3T1Y - chains A and Q of the 23 polymer chains in the assembly; structure by X-ray diffraction, 2.80 A resolution.

[Chain A]
Molecule: 16S rRNA
Source organism: Thermus thermophilus
Sequence (1513 nucleotides; each row starts with the number of its first residue; note: 4 numbers in that range are skipped by the numbering (no residue carries them; nothing is unmodelled there)):
     5 UGGAGAGUUUGAUCCUGGCUCAGGGUGAACGCUGGCGGCGUGCCUAAGAC
    55 AUGCAAGUCGUGCGGGCCGCGGGGUUUUACUCCGUGGUCAGCGGCGGACG
   105 GGUGAGUAACGCGUGGGUGACCUACCCGGAAGAGGGGGACAACCCGGGGA
   155 AACUCGGGCUAAUCCCCCAUGUGGACCCGCCCCUUGGGGUGUGUCCAAAG
   205 GGCUUUGCCCGCUUCCGGAUGGGCCCGCGUCCCAUCAGCUAGUUGGUGGG
   255 GUAAUGGCCCACCAAGGCGACGACGGGUAGCCGGUCUGAGAGGAUGGCCG
   305 GCCACAGGGGCACUGAGACACGGGCCCCACUCCUACGGGAGGCAGCAGUU
   355 AGGAAUCUUCCGCAAUGGGCGCAAGCCUGACGGAGCGACGCCGCUUGGAG
   405 GAAGAAGCCCUUCGGGGUGUAAACUCCUGAACCCGGGACGAAACCCCCGA
   455 CGAGGGGACUGACGGUACCGGGGUAAUAGCGCCGGCCAACUCCGUGCCAG
   505 CAGCCGCGGUAAUACGGAGGGCGCGAGCGUUACCCGGAUUCACUGGGCGU
   555 AAAGGGCGUGUAGGCGGCCUGGGGCGUCCCAUGUGAAAGACCACGGCUCA
   605 ACCGUGGGGGAGCGUGGGAUACGCUCAGGCUAGACGGUGGGAGAGGGUGG
   655 UGGAAUUCCCGGAGUAGCGGUGAAAUGCGCAGAUACCGGGAGGAACGCCG
   705 AUGGCGAAGGCAGCCACCUGGUCCACCCGUGACGCUGAGGCGCGAAAGCG
   755 UGGGGAGCAAACCGGAUUAGAUACCCGGGUAGUCCACGCCCUAAACGAUG
   805 CGCGCUAGGUCUCUGGGUCUCCUGGGGGCCGAAGCUAACGCGUUAAGCGC
   855 GCCGCCUGGGGAGUACGGCCGCAAGGCUGAAACUCAAAGGAAUUGACGGG
   905 GGCCCGCACAAGCGGUGGAGCAUGUGGUUUAAUUCGAAGCAACGCGAAGA
   955 ACCUUACCAGGCCUUGACAUGCUAGGGAACCCGGGUGAAAGCCUGGGGUG
  1005 CCCCGCGAGGGGAGCCCUAGCACAGGUGCUGCAUGGCCGUCGUCAGCUCG
  1055 UGCCGUGAGGUGUUGGGUUAAGUCCCGCAACGAGCGCAACCCCCGCCGUU
  1105 AGUUGCCAGCGGUUCGGCCGGGCACUCUAACGGGACUGCCCGCGAAAGCG
  1155 GGAGGAAGGAGGGGACGACGUCUGGUCAGCAUGGCCCUUACGGCCUGGGC
  1205 GACACACGUGCUACAAUGCCCACUACAAAGCGAUGCCACCCGGCAACGGG
  1255 GAGCUAAUCGCAAAAAGGUGGGCCCAGUUCGGAUUGGGGUCUGCAACCCG
  1305 ACCCCAUGAAGCCGGAAUCGCUAGUAAUCGCGGAUCAGCCAUGCCGCGGU
  1355 GAAUACGUUCCCGGGCCUUGUACACACCGCCCGUCACGCCAUGGGAGCGG
  1405 GCUCUACCCGAAGUCGCCGGGAGCCUACGGGCAGGCGCCGAGGGUAGGGC
  1455 CCGUGACUGGGGCGAAGUCGUAACAAGGUAGCUGUACCGGAAGGUGCGGC
  1505 UGGAUCA
  1516 CUUUCU
Differences from the reference sequence: insertion (1517-1521)
Bound ions: Mg2+ site 1: U12, G21, G22; Mg2+ site 2 near G21 (its only coordinating residue here); Mg2+ site 3 near G38 (its only coordinating residue here); Mg2+ site 4: G44, G391; Mg2+ site 5: C48, G108; Mg2+ site 6 near A53 (its only coordinating residue here); Mg2+ site 7 near U56 (its only coordinating residue here); Mg2+ site 8: C58, U382, G383; Mg2+ site 9: A109, G110, G284; Mg2+ site 10: C114, G115; Mg2+ site 11 near G142 (its only coordinating residue here); Mg2+ site 12: C147, C163; 97 more Mg2+ sites not listed
Residues lining bound ligands: paromomycin (PAR): G1387, U1388, C1389, A1390, C1391, G1466, C1467, G1468, A1469, A1470, G1471, U1472, C1473

[Chain Q]
Molecule: 30S ribosomal protein S17
Source organism: Thermus thermophilus
UniProtKB: P24321 (RS17_THETH); numbering as in UniProt (aligned over 1-105)
Chain sequence (105 residues; each row starts with the number of its first residue):
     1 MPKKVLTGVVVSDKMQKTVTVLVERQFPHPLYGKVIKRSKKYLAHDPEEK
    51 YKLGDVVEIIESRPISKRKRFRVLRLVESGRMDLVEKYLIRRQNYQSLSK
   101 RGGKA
Unresolved in the structure: 1

[Chain A / chain Q interface]
Residue-residue contacts - 94 pairs, chain A then chain Q:
  G120(A) - Pro2(Q)  hydrogen bond to the sugar
  G120(A) - Glu61(Q)  hydrogen bond to the base
  G121(A) - Pro2(Q)  sugar contact
  G121(A) - Lys3(Q)  hydrogen bond to the sugar
  G121(A) - Glu61(Q)  sugar contact
  A124(A) - Arg63(Q)  salt bridge to the phosphate
  A124(A) - Pro64(Q)  base contact
  U189(A) - Lys3(Q)  base contact
  U189(A) - Ser62(Q)  base contact
  U189(A) - Arg63(Q)  hydrogen bond to the base
  U189(A) - Arg72(Q)  hydrogen bond to the base
  G190(A) - Arg63(Q)  hydrogen bond to the base
  C229(A) - Pro64(Q)  sugar contact
  C229(A) - Arg70(Q)  hydrogen bond to the phosphate
  C230(A) - Glu61(Q)  sugar contact
  C230(A) - Arg70(Q)  salt bridge to the phosphate
  C230(A) - Phe71(Q)  sugar contact
  G231(A) - Lys4(Q)  sugar contact
  G231(A) - Lys40(Q)  salt bridge to the phosphate
  G231(A) - Tyr42(Q)  hydrogen bond to the phosphate
  C232(A) - Arg25(Q)  salt bridge to the phosphate
  C232(A) - Lys40(Q)  salt bridge to the phosphate
  C232(A) - Tyr42(Q)  phosphate contact
  G233(A) - Arg25(Q)  salt bridge to the phosphate
  A241(A) - Ser99(Q)  sugar contact
  A241(A) - Lys100(Q)  hydrogen bond to the phosphate
  G242(A) - Lys100(Q)  salt bridge to the phosphate
  G242(A) - Arg101(Q)  phosphate contact
  U248(A) - Met15(Q)  hydrogen bond to the sugar
  U248(A) - Leu43(Q)  sugar contact
  U248(A) - Lys67(Q)  salt bridge to the phosphate
  U248(A) - Arg68(Q)  phosphate contact
  G249(A) - Met15(Q)  sugar contact
  G249(A) - Gln16(Q)  hydrogen bond to the sugar
  G249(A) - Thr18(Q)  hydrogen bond to the sugar
  G249(A) - Ser66(Q)  hydrogen bond to the phosphate
  G249(A) - Lys67(Q)  phosphate contact
  G249(A) - Arg68(Q)  phosphate contact
  G249(A) - Lys69(Q)  hydrogen bond to the phosphate
  G250(A) - Gln16(Q)  hydrogen bond to the sugar
  G250(A) - Lys17(Q)  hydrogen bond to the phosphate
  G250(A) - Ile65(Q)  phosphate contact
  G250(A) - Ser66(Q)  phosphate contact
  G250(A) - Lys69(Q)  salt bridge to the phosphate
  U251(A) - Lys17(Q)  salt bridge to the phosphate
  U259(A) - Arg63(Q)  sugar contact
  U259(A) - Pro64(Q)  hydrogen bond to the sugar
  G260(A) - Pro64(Q)  sugar contact
  G260(A) - Ile65(Q)  phosphate contact
  G260(A) - Ser66(Q)  hydrogen bond to the sugar
  G260(A) - Lys67(Q)  hydrogen bond to the sugar
  G260(A) - Arg70(Q)  sugar contact
  G261(A) - Lys67(Q)  phosphate contact
  C262(A) - Lys67(Q)  phosphate contact
  A268(A) - Gln16(Q)  hydrogen bond to the sugar
  G270(A) - Lys14(Q)  phosphate contact
  G270(A) - Met15(Q)  hydrogen bond to the sugar
  G271(A) - Ser12(Q)  hydrogen bond to the phosphate
  G271(A) - Lys14(Q)  salt bridge to the phosphate
  G271(A) - Met15(Q)  sugar contact
  G271(A) - Thr20(Q)  phosphate contact
  G271(A) - Arg68(Q)  hydrogen bond to the sugar
  C272(A) - Lys41(Q)  salt bridge to the phosphate
  C272(A) - Arg68(Q)  salt bridge to the phosphate
  G273(A) - Lys41(Q)  salt bridge to the phosphate
  G273(A) - Arg92(Q)  hydrogen bond to the base
  G273(A) - Tyr95(Q)  base contact
  A274(A) - Tyr95(Q)  hydrogen bond to the phosphate
  A274(A) - Leu98(Q)  hydrogen bond to the base
  C275(A) - Arg38(Q)  sugar contact
  C275(A) - Ser39(Q)  hydrogen bond to the base
  C275(A) - Arg91(Q)  base contact
  C547(A) - Leu31(Q)  base contact
  C547(A) - Tyr32(Q)  sugar contact
  U565(A) - Asn94(Q)  hydrogen bond to the sugar
  A566(A) - Arg91(Q)  sugar contact
  A566(A) - Asn94(Q)  hydrogen bond to the sugar
  G568(A) - Lys34(Q)  hydrogen bond to the phosphate
  G568(A) - Lys37(Q)  phosphate contact
  C569(A) - Lys34(Q)  salt bridge to the phosphate
  G580(A) - Gln26(Q)  sugar contact
  G580(A) - Val35(Q)  sugar contact
  G618(A) - Pro2(Q)  sugar contact
  U619(A) - Pro2(Q)  phosphate contact
  A742(A) - Asn94(Q)  base contact
  A742(A) - Leu98(Q)  base contact
  G743(A) - Asn94(Q)  base contact
  G743(A) - Ser97(Q)  hydrogen bond to the base
  G743(A) - Leu98(Q)  sugar contact
  G743(A) - Ala105(Q)  hydrogen bond to the base
  G744(A) - Ser97(Q)  sugar contact
  C873(A) - Lys100(Q)  salt bridge to the phosphate
  C873(A) - Arg101(Q)  phosphate contact
  C874(A) - Arg101(Q)  salt bridge to the phosphate
Other interface residues (no listed pair), chain A (49 interface residues in all): U122, U247, G296, G567, C579, U581, G627, C630, C856
Other interface residues (no listed pair), chain Q (51 interface residues in all): Pro28, Arg81, Lys87, Tyr88, Ile90, Gly103

[In short]
49 residues of chain A and 51 residues of chain Q are in contact; the contacts include 32 hydrogen bonds and
17 salt bridges. Among the polar pairs are G120(A)-Glu61(Q), U189(A)-Arg63(Q) and U189(A)-Arg72(Q). Ligands of
chain A: paromomycin.
Chain A is 16S rRNA and chain Q is 30S ribosomal protein S17, both from Thermus thermophilus; the structure,
Structure of the Thermus thermophilus 30S ribosomal subunit complexed with a human anti-codon stem loop (HASL)
..., was determined by X-ray diffraction together with 3T1H from the same study.
